PDB entry 7CH4 | X-ray diffraction, 3.15 A resolution | chains H and R of the 3 polymer chains in the assembly

# Chain H
Molecule: BD-604 Fab H
From: Homo sapiens
Notes: antibody fragment or engineered binder
Amino-acid sequence (222 residues; each row starts with the number of its first residue):
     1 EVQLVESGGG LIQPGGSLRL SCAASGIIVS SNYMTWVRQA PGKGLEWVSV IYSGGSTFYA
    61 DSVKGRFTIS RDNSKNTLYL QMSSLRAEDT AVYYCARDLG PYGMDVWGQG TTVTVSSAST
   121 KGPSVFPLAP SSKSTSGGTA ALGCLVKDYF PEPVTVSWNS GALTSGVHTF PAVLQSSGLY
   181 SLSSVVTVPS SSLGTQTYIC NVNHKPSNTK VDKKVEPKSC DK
Unresolved in the structure: 1, 220-222
Cystine bridges: Cys-22/Cys-95, Cys-144/Cys-200

# Chain R
Molecule: Spike protein S1
From: Severe acute respiratory syndrome coronavirus 2
UniProtKB: P0DTC2 (SPIKE_SARS2); numbering as in UniProt (aligned over 319-541)
Amino-acid sequence (223 residues; numbered 319 to 541; the number before each row is that of its first residue):
   319 RVQPTESIVR FPNITNLCPF GEVFNATRFA SVYAWNRKRI SNCVADYSVL YNSASFSTFK
   379 CYGVSPTKLN DLCFTNVYAD SFVIRGDEVR QIAPGQTGKI ADYNYKLPDD FTGCVIAWNS
   439 NNLDSKVGGN YNYLYRLFRK SNLKPFERDI STEIYQAGST PCNGVEGFNC YFPLQSYGFQ
   499 PTNGVGYQPY RVVVLSFELL HAPATVCGPK KSTNLVKNKC VNF
Unresolved in the structure: 319-333, 517-521, 527-541
Cystine bridges: Cys-336/Cys-361, Cys-379/Cys-432, Cys-391/Cys-525, Cys-480/Cys-488
UniProt features mapped onto this chain:
  - region: Arg-403 to Asp-405 (Integrin-binding motif), Asn-448 to Phe-456 (Immunodominant HLA epitope recognized by the CD8+)
  - glycosylation: Thr-323 (O-linked (GalNAc) threonine), Ser-325 (O-linked (HexNAc...) serine), Asn-331 (N-linked (GlcNAc...) (complex) asparagine), Asn-343 (N-linked (GlcNAc...) (complex) asparagine)
  - natural variant: Gly-339 (G339D: In strain: Omicron/BA.1, Omicron/BA.2 and 4 more; G339H: In strain: Omicron/BA.2.75, Omicron/XBB.1.5 and 1 more), Arg-346 (R346K: In strain: Mu/B.1.621; R346T: In strain: Omicron/BQ.1.1, Omicron/XBB.1.5 and 1 more), Leu-368 (L368I: In strain: Omicron/XBB.1.5, Omicron/EG.5.1), Ser-371 (S371F: In strain: Omicron/BA.2, Omicron/BA.2.12.1 and 6 more; S371L: In strain: Omicron/BA.1), Ser-373 (S373P: In strain: Omicron/BA.1, Omicron/BA.2 and 7 more), Ser-375 (S375F: In strain: Omicron/BA.1, Omicron/BA.2 and 7 more), Thr-376 (T376A: In strain: Omicron/BA.2, Omicron/BA.2.12.1 and 5 more), Asp-405 (D405N: In strain: Omicron/BA.2, Omicron/BA.2.12.1 and 6 more), Arg-408 (R408S: In strain: Omicron/BA.2, Omicron/BA.2.12.1 and 6 more), Lys-417 (K417N: In strain: Beta/B.1.351, Omicron/BA.1 and 8 more; K417T: In strain: Gamma/P.1), Asn-440 (N440K: In strain: Omicron/BA.1, Omicron/BA.2 and 7 more), Lys-444 (K444T: In strain: Omicron/BQ.1.1), 16 further natural variant entries in UniProt
  - mutagenesis: Asn-331 (N331Q: Reduced viral infectivity), Asn-343 (N343Q: Reduced viral infectivity), Leu-452 (L452R: Increased resistance to neutralizing antibodies. Decreases HLA binding to NF9 epitope. Increased binding affinity to human ACE2), Tyr-453 (Y453F: Decreased HLA binding to NF9 epitope. Increased binding affinity to human ACE2), Ala-475 (A475V: Increased resistance to neutralizing antibodies), Val-483 (V483A: Increased resistance to neutralizing antibodies), Glu-484 (E484D: Increased replication in human TMEM106B overexpressing cells), Phe-490 (F490L: Increased resistance to neutralizing antibodies and human covalescent sera neutralization), Gln-493 (Q493N: Reduced host ACE2-binding affinity in vitro; Q493Y: Reduced host ACE2-binding affinity in vitro), Asn-501 (N501T: Reduced host ACE2-binding affinity in vitro; N501Y: Increased binding affinity to human ACE2), His-519 (H519P: Increased resistance to human covalescent sera neutralization)

# How chain H and chain R interact
Contacting residue pairs (37; chain H residue first):
  Val-2(H) with Phe-486(R), hydrophobic
  Gly-26(H) with Gly-476(R); Ser-477(R); Asn-487(R), hydrogen bond (backbone-side chain)
  Ile-28(H) with Ala-475(R); Gly-476(R)
  Ser-31(H) with Tyr-473(R), hydrogen bond (backbone-side chain); Gln-474(R); Ala-475(R)
  Asn-32(H) with Ala-475(R), hydrogen bond (side chain-backbone)
  Tyr-33(H) with Lys-417(R); Tyr-421(R); Leu-455(R), hydrogen bond (side chain-backbone)
  Tyr-52(H) with Gly-416(R); Lys-417(R); Asp-420(R); Tyr-421(R)
  Ser-53(H) with Tyr-421(R), hydrogen bond; Arg-457(R), hydrogen bond (side chain-backbone); Lys-458(R); Ser-459(R); Tyr-473(R)
  Gly-54(H) with Tyr-421(R), hydrogen bond (backbone-side chain); Asn-460(R)
  Ser-56(H) with Thr-415(R); Asp-420(R), hydrogen bond
  Phe-58(H) with Thr-415(R); Gly-416(R)
  Arg-97(H) with Phe-486(R); Asn-487(R), hydrogen bond; Tyr-489(R), hydrogen bond
  Leu-99(H) with Tyr-489(R)
  Pro-101(H) with Leu-455(R); Gln-493(R)
  Tyr-102(H) with Gln-493(R), hydrogen bond
  Asp-105(H) with Phe-486(R)
  Val-106(H) with Phe-486(R), hydrophobic
Interface residues without a listed pair, chain H (19 interface residues in all): Ile-27, Gly-100
Interface residues without a listed pair, chain R (21 interface residues in all): Tyr-453, Phe-456

# Overview
19 residues of chain H and 21 residues of chain R are in contact; the contacts include 11 hydrogen bonds.
Polar contacts include Gly-26(H)/Asn-487(R), Ser-31(H)/Tyr-473(R) and Asn-32(H)/Ala-475(R). Curated annotation
(UniProt) lists 11 mutagenesis sites on chain R.
Here chain H is BD-604 Fab H (Homo sapiens) and chain R is Spike protein S1 (Severe acute respiratory syndrome
coronavirus 2). Entry 7CH4 (Crystal structure of the SARS-CoV-2 S RBD in complex with BD-604 Fab) was
determined by X-ray diffraction.
